Entry 3T00 (X-ray diffraction, 1.80 A resolution); this record covers chain A.

Chain A:
Name: phosphonoacetate hydrolase
Source organism: Sinorhizobium meliloti
Notes: EC 3.6.1.9
UniProt: Q92UV8 (Q92UV8_RHIME); residues 1-424 here = UniProt positions 1-424
Chain sequence (427 residues; numbered -2 to 424; the number before each row is that of its first residue; numbers below 1 keep their minus sign (Gly-2 is residue -2)):
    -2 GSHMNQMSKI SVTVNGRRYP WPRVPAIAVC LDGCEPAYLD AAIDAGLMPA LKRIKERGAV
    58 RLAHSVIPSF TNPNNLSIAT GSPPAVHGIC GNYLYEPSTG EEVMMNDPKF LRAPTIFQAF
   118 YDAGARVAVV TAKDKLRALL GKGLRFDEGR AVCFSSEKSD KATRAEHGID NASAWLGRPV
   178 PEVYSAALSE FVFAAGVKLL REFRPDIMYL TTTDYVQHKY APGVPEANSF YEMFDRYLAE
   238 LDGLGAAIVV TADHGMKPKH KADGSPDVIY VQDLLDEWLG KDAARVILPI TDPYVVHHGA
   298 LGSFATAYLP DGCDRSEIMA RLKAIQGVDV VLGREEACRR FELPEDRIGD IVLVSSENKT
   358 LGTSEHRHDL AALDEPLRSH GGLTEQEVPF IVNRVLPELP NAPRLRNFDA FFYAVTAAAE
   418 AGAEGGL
Disordered / not traced: -2 to 3, 417-424
Sequence notes: expression tag (-2 to 0)
Metal / ion sites: Zn2+ site 1: Asp29, Thr68, Asp250, His251 (together with vanadate); vanadate ion near Thr68 (its only coordinating residue here); Zn2+ site 2: Asp211, His215, His377 (together with vanadate)
Small-molecule neighbours:
  - Ni2+ (NI): Arg175, Ala184, Glu187, Phe188
  - vanadate: Asp29, Gly30, Phe67, Thr68, Asp211, His215, Asp250, His251, Ile287, His377
Reported in the primary citation:
  - binding site for vanadate ion: Asp29, Thr68, Asn69, Asn89
  - catalytic residues: Asn89
  - mutagenesis - N89V (104-fold): decreased catalytic activity
  - catalytic residues: Thr68 (proposed by the authors, not directly observed)
  - mutagenesis - K130A, K132A: abolished catalytic activity

Summary:
Ligands of chain A: vanadate and Ni2+. The Zn2+ site 1 is built by Asp29, Thr68, Asp250 and His251. Asp211,
His215 and His377 form the Zn2+ site 2. The paper reports catalytic residues Asn89 and Thr68; K130A and K132A
abolish catalytic activity.
Chain A is phosphonoacetate hydrolase (Sinorhizobium meliloti); the structure, Crystal Structure of
Phosphonoacetate hydrolase from Sinorhizobium meliloti 1021 in complex with vanadate, was determined by X-ray
diffraction (same publication as 3SZY, 3SZZ, 3T01 and 3T02).
